2H6M - chains A and I; structure by X-ray diffraction, 1.40 A resolution.

Chain A:
Name: Picornain 3C
From: Hepatitis A virus
Notes: EC 3.4.22.28
Reference sequence: P06441 (POLG_HAVLA); residues 1-212 here correspond to UniProt positions 1520-1731 (UniProt number = residue number + 1519)
Sequence (212 residues; row label = number of the first residue in the row):
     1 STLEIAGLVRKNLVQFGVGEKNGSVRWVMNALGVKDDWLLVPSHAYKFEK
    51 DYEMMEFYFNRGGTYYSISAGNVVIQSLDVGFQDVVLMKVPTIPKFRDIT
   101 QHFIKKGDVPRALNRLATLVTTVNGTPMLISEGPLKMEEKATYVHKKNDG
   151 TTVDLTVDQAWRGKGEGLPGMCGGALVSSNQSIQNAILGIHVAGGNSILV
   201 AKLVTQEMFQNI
Sequence notes: engineered mutation Ser24 (Cys1543 in P06441)
Swiss-Prot annotation at these positions:
  - active site (For protease 3C activity): His44, Asp84, Cys172
Covalently attached groups: N-benzyloxycarbonyl-L-serine-betalactone (BBL) linked to His102
Small-molecule neighbours: N-benzyloxycarbonyl-L-serine-betalactone (BBL; N-[(benzyloxy)carbonyl]-L-alanine): Leu8, Arg97, Gln101
From the paper describing this entry:
  - catalytic residues: His44, Asp84 (proposed by the authors, not directly observed)
  - catalytic residues: Cys172
  - binding site for N-benzyloxycarbonyl-L-serine-betalactone: His102
  - binding site for N-acetyl-leucyl-alanyl-alanyl-(n, N-dimethyl)-glutamine-(1,4-dioxo-3,4-dihydro-1H-phthalazin-2-yl)methylketone inhibitor (chain I): Tyr143, Val144, Gly167 to Pro169, Gly170, Cys172, His191, Val192 to Gly195, Ile198, Val200
  - contacts within the chain: Glu132-His191 (water-mediated contact)
  - conformationally variable residues (loop rearrangement): Glu49 to Asp51, Thr142 to Asp154, Gly194 to Asn196

Chain I:
Name: N-acetyl-leucyl-alanyl-alanyl-(n, N-dimethyl)-glutamine-(1,4-dioxo-3,4-dihydro-1H-phthalazin-2-yl)methylketone inhibitor
Sequence (6 residues; each row starts with the number of its first residue):
     1 XLAAQX
Modified positions: ACE (acetyl group) at position 1; Gln5 (n,n-dimethyl-l-glutamine; QMM); CF0 (fluoromethane) at position 6

Chain A / chain I interface:
Residue-residue contacts (29; chain A residue first):
  Met29(A) with CF0_6(I)
  His44(A) with Ala4(I); CF0_6(I)
  Thr142(A) with Leu2(I)
  Tyr143(A) with Leu2(I)
  Val144(A) with Leu2(I), hydrogen bond (backbone-backbone); Ala3(I); Ala4(I), hydrogen bond (backbone-backbone)
  His145(A) with Ala4(I)
  Gly167(A) with Gln5(I)
  Leu168(A) with Gln5(I)
  Gly170(A) with Gln5(I), hydrogen bond (backbone-backbone)
  Met171(A) with Gln5(I), hydrogen bond (backbone-backbone)
  Cys172(A) with Gln5(I), covalent bond; CF0_6(I), covalent bond
  His191(A) with Gln5(I)
  Val192(A) with Ala4(I); Gln5(I), hydrogen bond (backbone-backbone)
  Ala193(A) with Ala3(I); Gln5(I)
  Gly194(A) with Leu2(I); Ala3(I), hydrogen bond (backbone-backbone); Gln5(I)
  Gly195(A) with ACE_1(I); Leu2(I); Gln5(I)
  Asn196(A) with ACE_1(I)
  Ile198(A) with Leu2(I), hydrophobic
  Val200(A) with Leu2(I), hydrophobic
Also at the interface, not in a pair above, chain A (22 interface residues in all): Arg162, Pro169, Leu199

In short:
22 residues of chain A face 6 of chain I across their interface, with 2 covalent bonds and 6 hydrogen bonds.
Main-chain hydrogen bonds include Val144(A)-Leu2(I), Val144(A)-Ala4(I) and Gly170(A)-Gln5(I). From the paper:
catalytic residues His44(A), Asp84(A) and Cys172(A); a binding site for N-acetyl-leucyl-alanyl-alanyl-(n,
N-dimethyl)-glutamine-(1,4-dioxo-3,4-dihydro-1H-phthalazin-2-yl)methylketone inhibitor (chain I) at Tyr143(A),
Val144(A) and Gly167(A) among others.
Here chain A is Picornain 3C (Hepatitis A virus) and chain I is N-acetyl-leucyl-alanyl-alanyl-(n,
N-dimethyl)-glutamine-(1,4-dioxo-3,4-dihydro-1H-phthalazin-2-yl)methylketone inhibitor. Entry 2H6M (An
episulfide cation (thiiranium ring) trapped in the active site of HAV 3C proteinase inactivated by ...) was
determined by X-ray diffraction, deposited together with 2H9H and 2HAL.
